5ZWM - chains J and I of the 57 polymer chains in the assembly; structure by electron microscopy, 3.40 A resolution.

[Chain J]
Name: U4/U6 small nuclear ribonucleoprotein PRP3
Organism: Saccharomyces cerevisiae S288c
Reference sequence: Q03338 (PRP3_YEAST); residue numbers follow UniProt; this construct covers 1-469
Sequence (469 residues; numbered 1 to 469; the number before each row is that of its first residue):
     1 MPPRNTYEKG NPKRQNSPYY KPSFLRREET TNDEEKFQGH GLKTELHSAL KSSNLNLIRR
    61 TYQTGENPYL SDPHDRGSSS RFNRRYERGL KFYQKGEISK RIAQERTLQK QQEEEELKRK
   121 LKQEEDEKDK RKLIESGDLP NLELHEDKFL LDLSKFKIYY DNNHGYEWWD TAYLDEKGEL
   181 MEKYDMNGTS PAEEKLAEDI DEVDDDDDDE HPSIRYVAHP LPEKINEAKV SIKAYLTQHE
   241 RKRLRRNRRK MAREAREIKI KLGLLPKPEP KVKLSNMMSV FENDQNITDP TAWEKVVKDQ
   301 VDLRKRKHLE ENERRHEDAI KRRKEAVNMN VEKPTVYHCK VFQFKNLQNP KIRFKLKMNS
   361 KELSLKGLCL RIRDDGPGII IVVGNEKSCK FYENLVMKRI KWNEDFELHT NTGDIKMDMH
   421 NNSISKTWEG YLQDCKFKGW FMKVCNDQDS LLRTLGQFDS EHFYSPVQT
Disordered / not traced: 1-107, 138-139, 175-216, 226-231, 410-414, 467-469

[Chain I]
Molecule: U4 snRNA
Organism: Saccharomyces cerevisiae S288c
Sequence (160 nucleotides; numbered 1 to 160; the number before each row is that of its first residue):
     1 AUCCUUAUGC ACGGGAAAUA CGCAUAUCAG UGAGGAUUCG UCCGAGAUUG UGUUUUUGCU
    61 GGUUGAAAUU UAAUUAUAAA CCAGACCGUC UCCUCAUGGU CAAUUCGGUG UUCGCUUUUG
   121 AAUACUUCAA GACUAUGUAG GGAAUUUUUG GAAUACCUUU
Disordered / not traced: 65-70, 80-89, 103-130, 155-160

[How chain J and chain I interact]
Pairs across the interface - 20 pairs, chain J then chain I:
  His239(J) with G46(I), salt bridge to the phosphate
  Arg241(J) with A7(I), phosphate contact; U8(I), salt bridge to the phosphate
  Arg245(J) with G9(I), phosphate contact; C10(I), salt bridge to the phosphate
  Arg246(J) with G22(I), salt bridge to the phosphate; C23(I), salt bridge to the phosphate
  Arg249(J) with C10(I), salt bridge to the phosphate; A11(I), salt bridge to the phosphate
  Glu257(J) with G58(I), sugar contact
  Lys267(J) with U60(I), salt bridge to the phosphate
  Lys271(J) with G13(I), salt bridge to the phosphate
  Lys273(J) with G14(I), salt bridge to the phosphate
  Glu282(J) with U60(I), hydrogen bond to the sugar
  Arg304(J) with G13(I), salt bridge to the phosphate
  Lys305(J) with C12(I), sugar contact
  His308(J) with A11(I), hydrogen bond to the base; C12(I), hydrogen bond to the sugar
  Arg315(J) with G9(I), base contact; C10(I), base contact
Other interface residues (no listed pair), chain I (14 interface residues in all): G61

[Summary]
The chain J/chain I interface involves 14 residues from each chain; the contacts include 3 hydrogen bonds and
11 salt bridges. Among the polar pairs are His308(J)-A11(I), Glu282(J)-U60(I) and His308(J)-C12(I).
Chain J is U4/U6 small nuclear ribonucleoprotein PRP3 and chain I is U4 snRNA, both from Saccharomyces
cerevisiae S288c; the structure, Cryo-EM structure of the yeast pre-B complex at an average resolution of
3.4~4.6 angstrom (tri-snRNP and ..., was determined by electron microscopy (same publication as 5ZWN and
5ZWO).
